PDB entry 6RYL | X-ray diffraction, 2.63 A resolution | chains C and F of the 5 polymer chains in the assembly

# Chain C
Name: Protein WUSCHEL
Source organism: Arabidopsis thaliana
UniProt: Q9SB92 (WUS_ARATH); residue numbers follow UniProt; this construct covers 34-103
Chain sequence (76 residues; row label = number of the first residue in the row):
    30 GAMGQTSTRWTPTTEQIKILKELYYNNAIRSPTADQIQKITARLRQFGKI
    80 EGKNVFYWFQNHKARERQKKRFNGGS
Disordered / not traced: 30-36, 101-105
Construct notes: expression tag (30-33, 104-105)
Swiss-Prot annotation at these positions:
  - DNA-binding region: Gln34 to Lys99 (Homeobox)
What the authors report for this chain:
  - binding site for the 16-nt DNA strand (chain F): Arg38
  - binding site for the 16-nt DNA strand: Arg94
  - mutagenesis - T35R, S36R, R94K: increased binding to TAAT probe
  - mutagenesis - T35R, S36R: unchanged binding to TGAA probe
  - mutagenesis - R94K (40-fold): decreased binding to TGAA probe

# Chain F
Molecule: 16-nt DNA strand
Sequence (16 nucleotides; numbered 1 to 16; the number before each row is that of its first residue):
     1 CACAACCCATTAACAC

# Chain C / chain F interface
Pairs across the interface (17):
  Arg38(C) - DT11(F)  hydrogen bond to the base
  Arg38(C) - DA12(F)  sugar contact
  Arg38(C) - DA13(F)  sugar contact
  Trp39(C) - DA12(F)  sugar contact
  Trp39(C) - DA13(F)  hydrogen bond to the phosphate
  Pro41(C) - DA12(F)  phosphate contact
  Lys82(C) - DA13(F)  phosphate contact
  Lys82(C) - DC14(F)  salt bridge to the phosphate
  Asn83(C) - DA13(F)  hydrogen bond to the phosphate
  Tyr86(C) - DA13(F)  phosphate contact
  Tyr86(C) - DC14(F)  hydrogen bond to the phosphate
  Trp87(C) - DA12(F)  phosphate contact
  Asn90(C) - DA12(F)  base contact
  Asn90(C) - DA13(F)  hydrogen bond to the base
  Asn90(C) - DC14(F)  base contact
  Arg94(C) - DT11(F)  sugar contact
  Arg94(C) - DA12(F)  salt bridge to the phosphate

# In short
9 residues of chain C face 4 of chain F across their interface, with 5 hydrogen bonds and 2 salt bridges.
Polar contacts include Arg38(C)-DT11(F), Asn90(C)-DA13(F) and Trp39(C)-DA13(F). From the paper: a binding site
for the 16-nt DNA strand (chain F) at Arg38(C); T35R, S36R and R94K of chain C increase binding to TAAT probe.
Chain C is Protein WUSCHEL (Arabidopsis thaliana) and chain F is a 16-nt DNA strand; the structure, WUS-HD
bound to TAAT DNA, was determined by X-ray diffraction together with 6RY3, 6RYD and 6RYI from the same study.
